Entry 9IHD (electron microscopy, 2.97 A resolution); this record covers chains C and J of the 12 polymer chains in the assembly.

Chain C:
Molecule: Histone H2A type 1
Organism: Xenopus laevis
Reference sequence: P06897 (H2A1_XENLA); residues 10-120 here correspond to UniProt positions 11-121 (UniProt number = residue number + 1)
Amino-acid sequence (111 residues; row label = number of the first residue in the row):
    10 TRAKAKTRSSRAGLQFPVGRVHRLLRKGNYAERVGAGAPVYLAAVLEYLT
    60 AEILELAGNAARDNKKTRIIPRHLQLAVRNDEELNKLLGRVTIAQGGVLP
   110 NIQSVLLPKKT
Disordered / not traced: 10, 119-120
Sequence notes: conflict Arg99 (Gly100 in P06897)
Curated features (UniProtKB/Swiss-Prot):
  - modified residue: Lys36 (N6-(2-hydroxyisobutyryl)lysine), Lys74 (N6-(2-hydroxyisobutyryl)lysine), Lys75 (N6-(2-hydroxyisobutyryl)lysine), Lys95 (N6-(2-hydroxyisobutyryl)lysine), Gln104 (N5-methylglutamine), Lys118 (N6-(2-hydroxyisobutyryl)lysine)
  - cross-link (Glycyl lysine isopeptide (Lys-Gly)): Lys13 (interchain with G-Cter in ubiquitin), Lys15 (interchain with G-Cter in ubiquitin), Lys119 (interchain with G-Cter in ubiquitin)

Chain J:
Molecule: Widom-601 DNA
Sequence (147 nucleotides; numbered -73 to 73; the number before each row is that of its first residue; numbers below 1 keep their minus sign (DA-73 is residue -73)):
   -73 ATCGAGAATCCCGGTGCCGAGGCCGCTCAATTGGTCGTAGACAGCTCTAG
   -23 CACCGCTTAAACGCACGTACGCGCTGTCCCCCGCGTTTTAACCGCCAAGG
    27 GGATTACTCCCTAGTCTCCAGGCACGTGTCAGATATATACATCCGAT
Disordered / not traced: -73, 73

How chain C and chain J interact:
Contacting residue pairs (13):
  Arg11(C) with DT43(J), hydrogen bond to the base; DC44(J), hydrogen bond to the base
  Arg29(C) with DG48(J), phosphate contact; DC49(J), salt bridge to the phosphate
  Arg42(C) with DT38(J), hydrogen bond to the sugar; DA39(J), phosphate contact
  Val43(C) with DT38(J), sugar contact; DA39(J), hydrogen bond to the phosphate
  Gly44(C) with DT38(J), phosphate contact
  Ala45(C) with DT38(J), phosphate contact
  Thr76(C) with DA57(J), sugar contact; DG58(J), phosphate contact
  Arg77(C) with DG58(J), hydrogen bond to the phosphate
Other interface residues (no listed pair), chain C (11 interface residues in all): Thr16, Glu41, Lys75
Other interface residues (no listed pair), chain J (10 interface residues in all): DG47, DA59

Overview:
11 residues of chain C face 10 of chain J across their interface; the contacts include 5 hydrogen bonds and 1
salt bridge. Polar pairs include Arg11(C)-DT43(J), Arg11(C)-DC44(J) and Arg42(C)-DT38(J).
Chain C is Histone H2A type 1 (Xenopus laevis) and chain J is Widom-601 DNA; the structure, Nucleosome core
particle bound by one molecule of DTT-reduced native monomeric myeloperoxidase, was determined by electron
microscopy together with 9GEN, 9GEO, 9GEP, 9GEQ, 9GER, 9IHE and 9IHF from the same study.
